6VG2 - chains A and B of the 3 polymer chains in the assembly; structure by X-ray diffraction, 3.90 A resolution.

# Chain A
Molecule: Friend leukemia integration 1 transcription factor
Source organism: Homo sapiens
Notes: fragment: DNA binding domain
UniProt: Q01543 (FLI1_HUMAN); residue numbers follow UniProt; this construct covers 276-375
Chain sequence (104 residues; row label = number of the first residue in the row):
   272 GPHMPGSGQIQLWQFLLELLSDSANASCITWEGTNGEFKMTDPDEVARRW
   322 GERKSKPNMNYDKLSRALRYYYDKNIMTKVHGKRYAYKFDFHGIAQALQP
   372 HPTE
Not modelled in the structure: 272-278, 372-375
Differences from the reference sequence: expression tag (272-275)
Swiss-Prot annotation at these positions:
  - DNA-binding region: Ile281 to Asp361 (ETS)
  - natural variant: Arg324 (R324W: In BDPLT21), Arg337 (R337Q: In BDPLT21; R337W: In BDPLT21), Tyr343 (Y343C: In BDPLT21), Lys345 (K345E: In BDPLT21)

# Chain B
Molecule: 16-nt DNA strand
Sequence (16 nucleotides; each row starts with the number of its first residue):
     1 CAGAGGATGTGGCTTC

# Interface between chain A and chain B
Contacting residue pairs - 15 pairs, chain A then chain B:
  Tyr332(A) with DG3(B), hydrogen bond to the phosphate
  Arg337(A) with DG5(B), hydrogen bond to the base; DG6(B), hydrogen bond to the base
  Arg340(A) with DA4(B), hydrogen bond to the base; DG5(B), hydrogen bond to the base
  Tyr341(A) with DA7(B), hydrogen bond to the base
  Tyr343(A) with DA4(B), hydrogen bond to the phosphate
  Lys350(A) with DG3(B), salt bridge to the phosphate; DA4(B), phosphate contact
  His352(A) with DA4(B), phosphate contact
  Lys354(A) with DG3(B), phosphate contact
  Arg355(A) with DA2(B), salt bridge to the phosphate; DG3(B), phosphate contact
  Tyr356(A) with DA2(B), hydrogen bond to the phosphate; DG3(B), hydrogen bond to the phosphate
Interface residues without a listed pair, chain A (11 interface residues in all): Tyr358
Interface residues without a listed pair, chain B (7 interface residues in all): DT8

# In short
11 residues of chain A face 7 of chain B across their interface, with 9 hydrogen bonds and 2 salt bridges.
Polar contacts include Arg337(A)-DG5(B), Arg337(A)-DG6(B) and Arg340(A)-DA4(B). From UniProt: a DNA-binding
region on chain A.
Chain A is Friend leukemia integration 1 transcription factor (Homo sapiens) and chain B is a 16-nt DNA
strand; the structure, Crystal structure of the DNA binding domain of human transcription factor FLI1 in
complex with 16-mer ..., was determined by X-ray diffraction together with 6VG8, 6VGD, 6VGE and 6VGG from the
same study.
